PDB entry 3TLJ | X-ray diffraction, 2.20 A resolution | chain A

== Chain A ==
Protein: tRNA (guanine N2-)-methyltransferase Trm14
Source organism: Pyrococcus furiosus
Notes: EC 2.1.1.-
UniProt: Q8U248 (Q8U248_PYRFU); residues 1-365 here = UniProt positions 1-365
Sequence (373 residues; each row starts with the number of its first residue):
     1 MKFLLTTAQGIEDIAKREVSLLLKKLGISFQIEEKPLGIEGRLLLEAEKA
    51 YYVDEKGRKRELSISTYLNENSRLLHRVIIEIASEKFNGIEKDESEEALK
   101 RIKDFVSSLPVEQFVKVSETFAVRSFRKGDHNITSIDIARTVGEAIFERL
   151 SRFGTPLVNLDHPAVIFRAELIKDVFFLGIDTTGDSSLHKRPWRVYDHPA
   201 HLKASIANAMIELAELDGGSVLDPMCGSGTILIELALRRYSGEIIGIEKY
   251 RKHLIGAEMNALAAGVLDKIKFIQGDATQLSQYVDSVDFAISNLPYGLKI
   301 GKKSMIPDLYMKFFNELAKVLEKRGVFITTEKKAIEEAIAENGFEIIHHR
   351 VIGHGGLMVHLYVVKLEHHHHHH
Unresolved in the structure: 298-303, 371-373
Differences from the reference sequence: expression tag (366-373)
Ligand contacts: S-adenosylhomocysteine (SAH): R194, H198, A200, H201, L202, P224, M225, C226, G227, S228, G229, T230, E248, K249, Y250, H253, G275, D276, A277, T278, N293, P295, L309
Swiss-Prot annotation at these positions:
  - binding site (S-adenosyl-L-methionine): H198 to L202, S228 to T230, E248, D276, A277, N293
Reported in the primary citation:
  - binding site for S-adenosylhomocysteine: H198, L202, M225, S228, T230, E248, K249, D276, A277, N293
  - catalytic residues: N293 (proposed by the authors, not directly observed)

== Overview ==
Bound to chain A: S-adenosylhomocysteine. UniProt lists 12 S-adenosyl-L-methionine-binding residues. The paper
reports the catalytic residue N293; a binding site for S-adenosylhomocysteine at H198, L202 and M225 among
others.
Chain A is tRNA (guanine N2-)-methyltransferase Trm14 (Pyrococcus furiosus); the structure, Crystal structure
of Trm14 from Pyrococcus furiosus in complex with S-adenosyl-L-homocysteine, was determined by X-ray
diffraction, deposited together with 3TM4, 3TM5 and 3TMA.
